PDB entry 3NH5 | X-ray diffraction, 2.09 A resolution | chain A

[Chain A]
Name: Aspartoacylase-2
From: Mus musculus
Notes: EC 3.5.1.-
UniProtKB: Q91XE4 (ACY3_MOUSE); residue numbers follow UniProt; this construct covers 1-318
Sequence (327 residues; numbered -8 to 318; the number before each row is that of its first residue; numbers below 1 keep their minus sign (Met-8 is residue -8)):
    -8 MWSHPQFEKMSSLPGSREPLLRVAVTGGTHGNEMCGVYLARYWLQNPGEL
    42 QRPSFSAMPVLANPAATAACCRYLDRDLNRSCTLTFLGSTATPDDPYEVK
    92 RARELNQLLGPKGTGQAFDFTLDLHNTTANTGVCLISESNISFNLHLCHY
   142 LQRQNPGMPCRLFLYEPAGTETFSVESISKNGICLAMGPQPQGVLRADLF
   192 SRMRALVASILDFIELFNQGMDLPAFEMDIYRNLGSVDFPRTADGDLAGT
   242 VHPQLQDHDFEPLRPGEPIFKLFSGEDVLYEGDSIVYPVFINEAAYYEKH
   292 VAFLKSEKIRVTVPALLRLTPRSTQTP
Unresolved in the structure: -8 to 6, 313-318
Construct notes: expression tag (-8 to 0); engineered mutation Ala177 (Glu in Q91XE4)
Metal / ion sites: Zn2+: His21, Glu24, His116 (together with acetate ion)
Swiss-Prot annotation at these positions:
  - binding site (Zn(2+)): His21, Glu24, His116
  - binding site (substrate): Arg63, Asn70, Arg71, Tyr287
  - modified residue: Thr317 (Phosphothreonine)
  - mutagenesis: Arg63 (R63A: Abolishes activity), Tyr287 (Y287A: Drastically reduced activity)
What the authors report for this chain:
  - Zn2+ coordination: His21, Glu24, His116
  - binding site for formate: Arg63, Asn70, Arg71, Tyr287
  - mutagenesis - R63A: abolished catalytic activity (citing earlier work)
  - mutagenesis - N70A: unchanged catalytic activity (citing earlier work)
  - mutagenesis - R71A (2.0-fold), F164A (2.0-fold): increased catalytic activity
  - mutagenesis - Y156A (1.3-fold): decreased catalytic activity
  - specificity-determining residues: Glu167
  - mutagenesis - E167R (0.1 s-1): increased catalytic activity on NAD
  - mutagenesis - Y287A (8% of wt-mAA3 kcat): decreased catalytic activity on NAY (citing earlier work)
  - mutagenesis - Y287A: decreased catalytic activity on NA-DCVC
  - mutagenesis - E167R (kcat 0.6 s-1): decreased catalytic activity on NAY

[Overview]
His21, Glu24 and His116 form the Zn2+ site. UniProt lists 3 Zn2+-binding residues, 4 substrate-binding
residues and 2 mutagenesis sites. The paper reports a binding site for formate at Arg63, Asn70 and Arg71 among
others; R71A and F164A increase catalytic activity; 7 substitutions were tested in all.
Chain A is Aspartoacylase-2 (Mus musculus); the structure, Crystal structure of E177A-mutant murine
aminoacylase 3, was determined by X-ray diffraction (same publication as 3NFZ, 3NH4 and 3NH8).
